Entry 6SIS (X-ray diffraction, 3.50 A resolution); this record covers chains A and D of the 4 polymer chains in the assembly.

Chain A:
Name: Bromodomain-containing protein 4
From: Homo sapiens
UniProt: O60885 (BRD4_HUMAN); numbering as in UniProt (aligned over 333-460)
Amino-acid sequence (130 residues; each row starts with the number of its first residue):
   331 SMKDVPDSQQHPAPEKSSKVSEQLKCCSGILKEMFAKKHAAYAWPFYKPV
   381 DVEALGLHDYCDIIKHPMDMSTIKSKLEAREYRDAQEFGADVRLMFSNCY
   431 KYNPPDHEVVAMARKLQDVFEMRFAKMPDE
Not modelled in the structure: 331-348, 460
Sequence notes: expression tag (331-332)
Ligand contacts: LFE (N-[(5S,7R,11S,23S)-11-tert-butyl-34-(4-methyl-1,3-thiazol-5-yl)-7-oxidanyl-4,10,13-tris(oxidanylidene)-15,18,21,25,28,31-hexaoxa-3,9,12-triazatricyclo[30.4.0.05,9]hexatriaconta-1(32),33,35-trien-23-yl]-2-[(7S,9S)-7-(4-chlorophenyl)-4,5,13-trimethyl-3-thia-1,8,11,12-tetrazatricyclo[8.3.0.02,6]trideca-2(6),4,10,12-tetraen-9-yl]ethanamide): W374, P375, F376, V380, A384, L385, G386, L387, C429, Y432, N433, H437, E438, V439, M442
Swiss-Prot annotation at these positions:
  - site: N433 (Acetylated histone binding)
  - natural variant: Y390 (Y390C: Found in a patient with a neurodevelopmental syndrome; uncertain significance), Y430 (Y430C: In CDLS6)
  - mutagenesis: N433 (N433A: Abolishes binding to acetylated histones)
From the paper describing this entry:
  - binding site for LFE: L385, G386, L387, H437
  - binding site for LFE: N433 (from molecular simulation)

Chain D:
Name: von Hippel-Lindau disease tumor suppressor
From: Homo sapiens
UniProt: P40337 (VHL_HUMAN); residue numbers follow UniProt; this construct covers 54-213
Amino-acid sequence (162 residues; row label = number of the first residue in the row):
    52 GSMEAGRPRPVLRSVNSREPSQVIFCNRSPRVVLPVWLNFDGEPQPYPTL
   102 PPGTGRRIHSYRGHLWLFRDAGTHDGLLVNQTELFVPSLNVDGQPIFANI
   152 TLPVYTLKERCLQVVRSLVKPENYRRLDIVRSLYEDLEDHPNVQKDLERL
   202 TQERIAHQRMGD
Not modelled in the structure: 52-60, 210-213
Sequence notes: expression tag (52-53)
Ligand contacts: LFE (N-[(5S,7R,11S,23S)-11-tert-butyl-34-(4-methyl-1,3-thiazol-5-yl)-7-oxidanyl-4,10,13-tris(oxidanylidene)-15,18,21,25,28,31-hexaoxa-3,9,12-triazatricyclo[30.4.0.05,9]hexatriaconta-1(32),33,35-trien-23-yl]-2-[(7S,9S)-7-(4-chlorophenyl)-4,5,13-trimethyl-3-thia-1,8,11,12-tetrazatricyclo[8.3.0.02,6]trideca-2(6),4,10,12-tetraen-9-yl]ethanamide): N67, R69, W88, F91, Y98, P99, T100, L101, R107, I109, H110, S111, Y112, H115, W117
Swiss-Prot annotation at these positions:
  - region: T157 to V166 (Interaction with Elongin BC complex)
  - natural variant: L63 (L63P: In PCC), R64 (R64P: In PCC), S65 (S65A: In PCC; S65L: In VHLD; S65W: In VHLD), V66 to Q73 (deletion: In VHLD), S68 (S68W: In PCC and VHLD), E70 (E70K: In VHLD), V74 (V74G: In VHLD), I75 (deletion: In VHLD), F76 (F76I: In VHLD; F76L: In VHLD; F76S: In VHLD; deletion: In VHLD), N78 (N78H: In VHLD; N78S: In VHLD; N78T: In VHLD), R79 (R79P: In VHLD), S80 (S80I: In VHLD; S80N: In PCC and VHLD; S80R: In VHLD), 64 further natural variant entries in UniProt
  - mutagenesis: Y98 (Y98N: No interaction with HIF1A. No HIF1A degradation)
From the paper describing this entry:
  - binding site for LFE: Y98 (from molecular simulation)

Chain A / chain D interface:
Contacting residue pairs - 11 pairs, chain A then chain D:
  W374(A) - R69(D)
  W374(A) - P71(D)  hydrophobic
  W374(A) - H110(D)
  W374(A) - Y112(D)  hydrophobic
  D381(A) - R108(D)  salt bridge
  E383(A) - R107(D)  hydrogen bond (backbone-side chain)
  E383(A) - R108(D)  salt bridge
  A384(A) - R108(D)
  A384(A) - I109(D)
  A384(A) - H110(D)  hydrogen bond (backbone-backbone)
  L385(A) - H110(D)
The authors on this interface:
  - interface residues, chain A: D381(A), E383(A)
  - interface residues, chain D: P71(D), R107(D), R108(D)

In short:
5 residues of chain A face 7 of chain D across their interface; the contacts include 2 hydrogen bonds and 2
salt bridges. Polar contacts include D381(A)-R108(D), E383(A)-R108(D) and E383(A)-R107(D). From the paper: a
binding site for LFE at L385(A), G386(A) and Y98(D) among others; interface residues D381(A), E383(A) and
P71(D) among others.
Here chain A is Bromodomain-containing protein 4 and chain D is von Hippel-Lindau disease tumor suppressor,
both from Homo sapiens. Entry 6SIS (Crystal structure of macrocyclic PROTAC 1 in complex with the second
bromodomain of human Brd4 and ...) was determined by X-ray diffraction.
